PDB entry 8QMA | electron microscopy, 3.50 A resolution | chains C and D of the 19 polymer chains in the assembly

== Chain C (and D) ==
Name: DNA-directed RNA polymerase subunit alpha
Source organism: Sinapis alba
Notes: EC 2.7.7.6; chain D of this document is another copy of the same molecule, construct and numbering; everything in this record applies to it too
UniProt: A0A6C0M610 (A0A6C0M610_SINAL); numbering as in UniProt (aligned over 1-327)
Amino-acid sequence (327 residues; each row starts with the number of its first residue):
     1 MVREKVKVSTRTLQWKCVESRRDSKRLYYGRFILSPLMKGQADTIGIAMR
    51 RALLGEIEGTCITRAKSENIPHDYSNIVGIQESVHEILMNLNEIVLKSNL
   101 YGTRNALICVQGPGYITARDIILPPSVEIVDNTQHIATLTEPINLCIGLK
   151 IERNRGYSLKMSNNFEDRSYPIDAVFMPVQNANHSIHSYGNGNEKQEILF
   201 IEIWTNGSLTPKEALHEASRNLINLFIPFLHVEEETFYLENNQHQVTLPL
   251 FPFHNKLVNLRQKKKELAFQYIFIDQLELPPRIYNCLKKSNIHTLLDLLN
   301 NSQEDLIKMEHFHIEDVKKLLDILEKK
Not modelled in the structure: 1-11, 70-75, 160-167, 236-327 (chain D: 1-10, 160-167, 240-244, 302-327)

== Chain C / chain D interface ==
Pairs across the interface - 77 pairs, chain C then chain D:
  L13(C) - P228(D)  hydrophobic
  Q14(C) - E235(D)
  W15(C) - P228(D)  hydrogen bond (side chain-backbone)
  W15(C) - F229(D)
  W15(C) - H231(D)  hydrogen bond (side chain-backbone)
  W15(C) - E233(D)
  W15(C) - E234(D)
  W15(C) - E235(D)  hydrogen bond (backbone-backbone)
  K16(C) - E234(D)
  K16(C) - T236(D)  hydrogen bond
  C17(C) - E234(D)
  L34(C) - F229(D)  hydrophobic
  K39(C) - R155(D)  hydrogen bond (backbone-side chain)
  G40(C) - E56(D)
  Q41(C) - E56(D)
  Q41(C) - L225(D)
  D43(C) - R51(D)  salt bridge
  T44(C) - R51(D)  hydrogen bond
  T44(C) - E56(D)  hydrogen bond
  I45(C) - L225(D)  hydrophobic
  I45(C) - F229(D)  hydrophobic
  I47(C) - R51(D)
  A48(C) - F226(D)  hydrophobic
  M49(C) - F226(D)  hydrophobic
  M49(C) - F229(D)  hydrophobic
  R51(C) - G40(D)
  R51(C) - D43(D)  salt bridge
  R51(C) - T44(D)  hydrogen bond
  E56(C) - Q41(D)  hydrogen bond
  R155(C) - M38(D)
  R155(C) - K39(D)  hydrogen bond (side chain-backbone)
  R155(C) - Q41(D)
  Y157(C) - K39(D)  hydrogen bond (backbone-side chain)
  Y157(C) - G40(D)
  S158(C) - K39(D)
  L159(C) - K39(D)  hydrogen bond (backbone-side chain)
  L159(C) - N193(D)
  L159(C) - K195(D)
  I201(C) - F229(D)  hydrophobic
  K212(C) - E234(D)  salt bridge
  L215(C) - F229(D)  hydrophobic
  H216(C) - F229(D)
  H216(C) - L230(D)
  S219(C) - F226(D)  hydrogen bond (side chain-backbone)
  S219(C) - L230(D)
  L222(C) - T44(D)
  L222(C) - F226(D)  hydrophobic
  I223(C) - I227(D)  hydrophobic
  I223(C) - L230(D)  hydrophobic
  L225(C) - Q41(D)
  L225(C) - T44(D)
  L225(C) - I45(D)  hydrophobic
  F226(C) - I45(D)  hydrophobic
  F226(C) - A48(D)  hydrophobic
  F226(C) - M49(D)  hydrophobic
  F226(C) - S219(D)  hydrogen bond (backbone-side chain)
  F226(C) - L222(D)  hydrophobic
  F226(C) - F226(D)  hydrophobic
  I227(C) - I223(D)  hydrophobic
  P228(C) - L13(D)  hydrophobic
  P228(C) - W15(D)  hydrogen bond (backbone-side chain)
  F229(C) - W15(D)
  F229(C) - L34(D)  hydrophobic
  F229(C) - I45(D)  hydrophobic
  F229(C) - M49(D)  hydrophobic
  F229(C) - I201(D)  hydrophobic
  F229(C) - L215(D)  hydrophobic
  F229(C) - H216(D)
  F229(C) - S219(D)
  L230(C) - H216(D)
  L230(C) - S219(D)
  L230(C) - R220(D)
  H231(C) - R11(D)
  H231(C) - W15(D)  hydrogen bond (backbone-side chain)
  V232(C) - R11(D)  hydrogen bond (backbone-side chain)
  E233(C) - R11(D)
  E233(C) - Q14(D)  hydrogen bond
Other interface residues (no listed pair), chain C (40 interface residues in all): M38, L199, R220
Other interface residues (no listed pair), chain D (39 interface residues in all): I47, V232

== Overview ==
40 residues of chain C face 39 of chain D across their interface; the contacts include 18 hydrogen bonds and 3
salt bridges. Among the polar pairs are D43(C)-R51(D), K212(C)-E234(D) and W15(C)-P228(D).
Chain C and chain D are both DNA-directed RNA polymerase subunit alpha (Sinapis alba); the structure,
Structure of the plastid-encoded RNA polymerase complex (PEP) from Sinapis alba, was determined by electron
microscopy.
